PDB entry 9JFW | electron microscopy, 3.13 A resolution | chains A and B of the 5 polymer chains in the assembly

# Chain A
Molecule: Guanine nucleotide-binding protein G(s) subunit alpha isoforms short
From: Homo sapiens
UniProtKB: P63092 (GNAS2_HUMAN); residue numbers follow UniProt; this construct covers 2-394
Sequence (402 residues; numbered -7 to 394; the number before each row is that of its first residue; numbers below 1 keep their minus sign (Met-7 is residue -7)):
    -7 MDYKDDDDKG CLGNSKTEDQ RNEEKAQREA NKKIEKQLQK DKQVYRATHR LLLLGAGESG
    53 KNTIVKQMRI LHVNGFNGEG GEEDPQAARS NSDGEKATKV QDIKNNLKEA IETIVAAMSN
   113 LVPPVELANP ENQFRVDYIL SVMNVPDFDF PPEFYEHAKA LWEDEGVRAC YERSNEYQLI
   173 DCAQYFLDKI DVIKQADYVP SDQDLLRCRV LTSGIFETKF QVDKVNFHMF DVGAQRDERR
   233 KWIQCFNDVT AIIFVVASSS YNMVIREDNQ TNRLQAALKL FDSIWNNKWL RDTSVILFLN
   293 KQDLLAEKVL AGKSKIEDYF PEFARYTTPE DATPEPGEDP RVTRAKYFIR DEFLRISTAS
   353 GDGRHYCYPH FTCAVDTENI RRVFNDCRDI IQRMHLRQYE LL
Disordered / not traced: -7 to 10, 48-52, 62-204, 252-263
Differences from the reference sequence: initiating methionine (-7); expression tag (-6 to 1); engineered mutation Asn54 (Ser in P63092), Ala226 (Gly in P63092), Ala268 (Glu in P63092), Lys271 (Asn in P63092), Asp274 (Lys in P63092), Lys280 (Arg in P63092), Asp284 (Thr in P63092), Thr285 (Ile in P63092)

# Chain B
Molecule: Guanine nucleotide-binding protein G(I)/G(S)/G(T) subunit beta-1
From: Homo sapiens
UniProtKB: P62873 (GBB1_HUMAN); numbering as in UniProt (aligned over 2-340)
Sequence (346 residues; each row starts with the number of its first residue; numbers below 1 keep their minus sign (Ile-5 is residue -5)):
    -5 IGRARGFSEL DQLRQEAEQL KNQIRDARKA CADATLSQIT NNIDPVGRIQ MRTRRTLRGH
    55 LAKIYAMHWG TDSRLLVSAS QDGKLIIWDS YTTNKVHAIP LRSSWVMTCA YAPSGNYVAC
   115 GGLDNICSIY NLKTREGNVR VSRELAGHTG YLSCCRFLDD NQIVTSSGDT TCALWDIETG
   175 QQTTTFTGHT GDVMSLSLAP DTRLFVSGAC DASAKLWDVR EGMCRQTFTG HESDINAICF
   235 FPNGNAFATG SDDATCRLFD LRADQELMTY SHDNIICGIT SVSFSKSGRL LLAGYDDFNC
   295 NVWDALKADR AGVLAGHDNR VSCLGVTDDG MAVATGSWDS FLKIWN
Disordered / not traced: -5 to 2
Differences from the reference sequence: expression tag (-5 to 1)
UniProt features mapped onto this chain:
  - modified residue: Ser2 (N-acetylserine), His266 (Phosphohistidine)
  - natural variant: Leu30 (L30F: In MRD42; uncertain significance), Arg52 (R52G: In MRD42), Gly64 (G64V: In MRD42), Asp76 (D76E: In MRD42; D76G: In MRD42), Gly77 (G77S: In MRD42), Lys78 (K78R: In MRD42), Ile80 (I80N: In MRD42; I80T: In MRD42), His91 (H91R: In MRD42; uncertain significance), Ala92 (A92T: In MRD42), Pro94 (P94S: In MRD42), Leu95 (L95P: In MRD42), Arg96 (R96L: In MRD42), 5 further natural variant entries in UniProt

# Chain A / chain B interface
Residue-residue contacts - 57 pairs, chain A then chain B:
  Gln19(A) with Asp83(B), hydrogen bond; Thr86(B), hydrogen bond; Asn88(B), hydrogen bond
  Asn23(A) with Thr87(B); Asn88(B), hydrogen bond; Lys89(B)
  Ile26(A) with Lys89(B); Ala92(B), hydrophobic
  Glu27(A) with Lys89(B), salt bridge
  Leu30(A) with Gly53(B); Lys78(B); Ile80(B), hydrophobic; Lys89(B)
  Asp33(A) with Lys78(B), salt bridge
  Lys34(A) with Leu55(B)
  Tyr37(A) with Ala56(B); Asp76(B)
  Ser205(A) with Asp118(B), hydrogen bond; Asn119(B)
  Gly206(A) with Leu117(B); Asn119(B), hydrogen bond (backbone-side chain)
  Ile207(A) with Trp99(B); Leu117(B), hydrophobic
  Phe222(A) with Trp99(B)
  Ala226(A) with Thr143(B)
  Gln227(A) with Leu117(B), hydrogen bond (side chain-backbone); Asn119(B); Gly144(B); Tyr145(B), hydrogen bond (side chain-backbone)
  Arg228(A) with Gly162(B), hydrogen bond (side chain-backbone); Thr164(B); Thr184(B); Asp186(B), salt bridge
  Glu230(A) with Asp186(B)
  Arg232(A) with Cys204(B), hydrogen bond (side chain-backbone); Asp228(B), salt bridge
  Lys233(A) with Tyr145(B); Cys204(B); Asp228(B), salt bridge; Asn230(B), hydrogen bond; Asp246(B), salt bridge
  Trp234(A) with Leu117(B), hydrophobic
  Gln236(A) with Tyr59(B); Arg314(B), hydrogen bond
  Cys237(A) with Lys57(B), hydrogen bond (backbone-side chain); Tyr59(B), hydrogen bond (backbone-side chain); Trp99(B); Met101(B), hydrophobic
  Phe238(A) with Trp99(B), hydrophobic; Leu117(B), hydrophobic
  Asn239(A) with Lys57(B); Trp332(B)
  Asp240(A) with Lys57(B), salt bridge; Trp99(B)
  Trp281(A) with Asp290(B); Arg314(B); Trp332(B), hydrophobic
Interface residues without a listed pair, chain A (28 interface residues in all): Ala22, Val241, Lys280
Interface residues without a listed pair, chain B (40 interface residues in all): Arg52, Gln75, Val90, His91, Asp163, Gly185, Met188

# Overview
Chain A and chain B form an interface of 28 and 40 residues respectively, with 14 hydrogen bonds and 7 salt
bridges. Among the polar pairs are Glu27(A)-Lys89(B), Asp33(A)-Lys78(B) and Arg228(A)-Asp186(B).
Chain A is Guanine nucleotide-binding protein G(s) subunit alpha isoforms short and chain B is Guanine
nucleotide-binding protein G(I)/G(S)/G(T) subunit beta-1, both from Homo sapiens; the structure, Cryo-EM
structure of GPR4 complexed with Gs in pH6.8, was determined by electron microscopy together with 8ZCE, 8ZCF,
9JFT, 9JFV, 9JFX, 9JFZ, 9JHP and 9LGM from the same study.
